Entry 4JN1 (X-ray diffraction, 1.89 A resolution); this record covers chains H and L.

== Chain H ==
Name: anti-dabigatran Fab1, heavy chain
Source organism: Mus musculus
Sequence (225 residues; each row starts with the number of its first residue):
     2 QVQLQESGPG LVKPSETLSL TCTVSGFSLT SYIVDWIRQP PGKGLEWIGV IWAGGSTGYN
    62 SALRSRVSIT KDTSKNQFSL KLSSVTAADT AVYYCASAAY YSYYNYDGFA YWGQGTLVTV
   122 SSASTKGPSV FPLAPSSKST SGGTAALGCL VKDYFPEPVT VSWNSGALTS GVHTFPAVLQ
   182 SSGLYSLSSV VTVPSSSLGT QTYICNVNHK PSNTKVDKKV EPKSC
Cystine bridges: Cys23-Cys96, Cys150-Cys206

== Chain L ==
Name: anti-dabigatran Fab1, light chain
Source organism: Mus musculus
Sequence (219 residues; numbered 2 to 220; the number before each row is that of its first residue):
     2 DVVMTQSPLS LPVTLGQPAS ISCKSSQSLL YTDGKTYLYW FLQRPGQSPR RLIYLVSKLD
    62 SGVPDRFSGS GSGTDFTLKI SRVEAEDVGV YYCLQSTHFP HTFGGGTKVE IKRTVAAPSV
   122 FIFPPSDEQL KSGTASVVCL LNNFYPREAK VQWKVDNALQ SGNSQESVTE QDSKDSTYSL
   182 SSTLTLSKAD YEKHKVYACE VTHQGLSSPV TKSFNRGEC
Cystine bridges: Cys24-Cys94, Cys140-Cys200

== How chain H and chain L interact ==
Inter-chain disulfides: Cys226(H)-Cys220(L)
Pairs across the interface - 78 pairs, chain H then chain L:
  Ile38(H) - Phe104(L)  hydrophobic
  Gln40(H) - Gln44(L)  hydrogen bond
  Gln40(H) - Tyr93(L)  hydrogen bond
  Lys44(H) - Tyr93(L)
  Gly45(H) - Tyr93(L)
  Leu46(H) - Pro50(L)  hydrophobic
  Leu46(H) - Tyr93(L)  hydrophobic
  Leu46(H) - Phe104(L)
  Trp48(H) - Phe100(L)  hydrophobic
  Trp48(H) - Pro101(L)  hydrophobic
  Trp48(H) - His102(L)
  Gly59(H) - Phe100(L)
  Tyr60(H) - Phe100(L)
  Asn61(H) - Pro101(L)
  Tyr95(H) - Gln44(L)  hydrogen bond
  Tyr95(H) - Gln48(L)
  Tyr95(H) - Ser49(L)
  Tyr95(H) - Pro50(L)
  Asn106(H) - Lys36(L)  hydrogen bond
  Asp108(H) - Arg52(L)  salt bridge
  Gly109(H) - Tyr40(L)
  Gly109(H) - Arg52(L)  hydrogen bond (backbone-side chain)
  Phe110(H) - Phe42(L)
  Phe110(H) - Arg52(L)
  Phe110(H) - Leu95(L)  hydrophobic
  Phe110(H) - His102(L)
  Ala111(H) - Arg52(L)
  Trp113(H) - Phe42(L)
  Trp113(H) - Pro50(L)
  Gly114(H) - Ser49(L)  hydrogen bond (backbone-side chain)
  Gln115(H) - Ser49(L)  hydrogen bond (backbone-side chain)
  Gly116(H) - Ser49(L)
  Phe132(H) - Ser127(L)
  Phe132(H) - Glu129(L)
  Phe132(H) - Gln130(L)
  Pro133(H) - Ser127(L)
  Pro133(H) - Glu129(L)
  Leu134(H) - Phe124(L)
  Leu134(H) - Val139(L)  hydrophobic
  Ala135(H) - Phe124(L)
  Lys139(H) - Phe122(L)
  Lys139(H) - Ile123(L)  hydrogen bond (backbone-backbone)
  Lys139(H) - Ser214(L)
  Lys139(H) - Phe215(L)
  Lys139(H) - Glu219(L)  salt bridge
  Ser140(H) - Phe122(L)
  Ser140(H) - Ile123(L)
  Ser140(H) - Phe124(L)
  Ser142(H) - Phe122(L)
  Ala147(H) - Phe122(L)  hydrophobic
  Ala147(H) - Phe124(L)
  Leu148(H) - Phe124(L)  hydrophobic
  Leu151(H) - Ser137(L)
  Lys153(H) - Gln130(L)
  Lys153(H) - Ser137(L)
  His174(H) - Asn143(L)
  His174(H) - Asn144(L)  hydrogen bond
  His174(H) - Ser180(L)  hydrogen bond
  Phe176(H) - Leu141(L)  hydrophobic
  Phe176(H) - Ser168(L)
  Phe176(H) - Thr170(L)
  Phe176(H) - Ser180(L)
  Phe176(H) - Leu181(L)
  Phe176(H) - Ser182(L)
  Pro177(H) - Ser168(L)  hydrogen bond (backbone-side chain)
  Pro177(H) - Val169(L)
  Val179(H) - Gln166(L)
  Val179(H) - Glu167(L)
  Leu180(H) - Gln166(L)  hydrogen bond (backbone-side chain)
  Gln181(H) - Gln166(L)
  Ser189(H) - Ser182(L)  hydrogen bond
  Val191(H) - Leu141(L)  hydrophobic
  Thr193(H) - Asn143(L)
  Lys219(H) - Glu129(L)  salt bridge
  Lys224(H) - Cys220(L)
  Ser225(H) - Cys220(L)
  Cys226(H) - Glu219(L)  hydrogen bond
  Cys226(H) - Cys220(L)  disulfide
Other interface residues (no listed pair), chain H (49 interface residues in all): Asp36, Glu47, Tyr105, Tyr107, Thr141, Thr175
Other interface residues (no listed pair), chain L (45 interface residues in all): Asp34, Tyr38, Tyr55, Asp61, Ser97, Pro125, Thr184, Lys213

== Overview ==
49 residues of chain H face 45 of chain L across their interface; the contacts include 1 disulfide bond, 14
hydrogen bonds and 3 salt bridges. Polar pairs include Asp108(H)-Arg52(L), Lys139(H)-Glu219(L) and
Lys219(H)-Glu129(L).
Chain H is anti-dabigatran Fab1, heavy chain and chain L is anti-dabigatran Fab1, light chain, both from Mus
musculus; the structure, An Antidote for Dabigatran, was determined by X-ray diffraction (same publication as
4JN2).
